PDB entry 7C87 | X-ray diffraction, 2.20 A resolution | chains C and G of the 10 polymer chains in the assembly

# Chain C (and G)
Molecule: Peroxiredoxin
From: Aeropyrum pernix K1
Notes: EC 1.11.1.15; chain G of this document is another copy of the same molecule, construct and numbering; everything in this record applies to it too
UniProt: Q9Y9L0 (TDXH_AERPE); residues 1-250 here = UniProt positions 1-250
Chain sequence (250 residues; numbered 1 to 250; the number before each row is that of its first residue):
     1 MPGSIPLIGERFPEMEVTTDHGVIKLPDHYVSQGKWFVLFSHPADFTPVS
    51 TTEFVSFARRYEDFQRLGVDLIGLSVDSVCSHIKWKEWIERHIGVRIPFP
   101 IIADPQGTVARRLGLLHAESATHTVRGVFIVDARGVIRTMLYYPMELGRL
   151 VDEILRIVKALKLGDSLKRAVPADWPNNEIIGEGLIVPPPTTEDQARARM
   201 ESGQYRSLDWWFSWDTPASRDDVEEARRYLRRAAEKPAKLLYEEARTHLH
Not modelled in the structure: 1, 246-250
Sequence notes: engineered mutation Ser-50 (Cys in Q9Y9L0), Cys-80 (Phe in Q9Y9L0), Ser-207 (Cys in Q9Y9L0), Ser-213 (Cys in Q9Y9L0)
UniProt features mapped onto this chain:
  - binding site (substrate): Arg-126

# Interface between chain C and chain G
Residue-residue contacts (34; chain C residue first):
  Asp-45(C) with Cys-80(G)
  Phe-46(C) with Cys-80(G); Lys-84(G)
  Val-76(C) with Pro-105(G), hydrophobic; Gln-106(G)
  Asp-77(C) with Asp-77(G); Ser-78(G), hydrogen bond (side chain-backbone)
  Ser-78(C) with Asp-77(G), hydrogen bond (backbone-side chain); His-123(G), hydrogen bond
  Cys-80(C) with Asp-45(G); Phe-46(G)
  Ser-81(C) with Asp-77(G); Ser-81(G), hydrogen bond
  Lys-84(C) with Phe-46(G)
  Pro-105(C) with Val-76(G), hydrophobic; Pro-105(G); Gln-106(G); Thr-122(G); His-123(G)
  Gln-106(C) with Val-76(G); Gln-106(G); Gly-107(G); Arg-111(G), hydrogen bond; Leu-116(G); Ala-121(G); Thr-122(G), hydrogen bond (side chain-backbone)
  Gly-107(C) with Gln-106(G)
  Arg-111(C) with Gln-106(G), hydrogen bond
  Leu-116(C) with Gln-106(G)
  Ala-121(C) with Gln-106(G)
  Thr-122(C) with Pro-105(G); Gln-106(G), hydrogen bond (backbone-side chain)
  His-123(C) with Ser-78(G), hydrogen bond; Pro-105(G)
Also at the interface, not in a pair above, chain C (17 interface residues in all): Ala-44
Also at the interface, not in a pair above, chain G (17 interface residues in all): Ala-44

# In short
The chain C/chain G interface involves 17 residues from each chain, with 9 hydrogen bonds. Polar pairs include
Asp-77(C)/Ser-78(G), Ser-78(C)/His-123(G) and Ser-81(C)/Ser-81(G). UniProt lists substrate-binding residue
Arg-126(C) on chain C.
Both chains are Peroxiredoxin (Aeropyrum pernix K1). Entry 7C87 (Peroxiredoxin from Aeropyrum pernix K1
(ApPrx) C50S/F80C/C207S/C213S mutant (ApPrx*F80C)) was determined by X-ray diffraction (same publication as
7C89, 7C8A and 7CQJ).
